4DSQ - chains A and B; structure by X-ray diffraction, 2.40 A resolution.

[Chain A (and B)]
Molecule: Peroxiredoxin type-2
Source organism: Saccharomyces cerevisiae
Notes: EC 1.11.1.15; chain B of this document is another copy of the same molecule, construct and numbering; everything in this record applies to it too
UniProtKB: P38013 (AHP1_YEAST); residue numbers follow UniProt; this construct covers 1-176
Amino-acid sequence (184 residues; numbered -7 to 176; the number before each row is that of its first residue; numbers below 1 keep their minus sign (Met-7 is residue -7)):
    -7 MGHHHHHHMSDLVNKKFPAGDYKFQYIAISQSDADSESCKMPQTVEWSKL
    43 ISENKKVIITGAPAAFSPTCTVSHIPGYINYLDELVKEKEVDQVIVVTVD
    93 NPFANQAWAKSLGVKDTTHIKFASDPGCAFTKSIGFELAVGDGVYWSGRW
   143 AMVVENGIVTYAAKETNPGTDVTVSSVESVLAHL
Not modelled in the structure: -7 to 2
Construct notes: expression tag (-7 to 0)
Swiss-Prot annotation at these positions:
  - active site: Cys62 (Cysteine sulfenic acid (-SOH) intermediate)
  - modified residue: Ser2 (N-acetylserine), Ser28 (Phosphoserine), Ser59 (Phosphoserine), Cys62 (Cysteine persulfide), Ser116 (Phosphoserine), Cys120 (Cysteine persulfide)
  - cross-link (Glycyl lysine isopeptide (Lys-Gly)): Lys32 (interchain with G-Cter in URM1), Lys48 (interchain with G-Cter in ubiquitin), Lys79 (interchain with G-Cter in URM1), Lys81 (interchain with G-Cter in ubiquitin), Lys107 (interchain with G-Cter in URM1), Lys113 (interchain with G-Cter in ubiquitin), Lys124 (interchain with G-Cter in URM1), Lys156 (interchain with G-Cter in SUMO)
  - mutagenesis: Cys31 (C31S: Abolishes catalytic activity, but does not impact URM1 conjugation), Lys32 (K32R: Prevents urmylation of AHP1), Cys62 (C62S: Abolishes catalytic activity, and completely abolishes URM1 conjugation), Cys120 (C120S: No effect on tert-butyl hydroperoxide consumption)
From the paper describing this entry:
  - catalytic residues: Cys31, Cys62
  - mutagenesis - C31S: abolished catalytic activity on t-BOOH
  - mutagenesis - K32A, K32E, C120S: unchanged catalytic activity on t-BOOH
  - self-association interface (contacts with another copy of this molecule); pairs are residue here / residue on that copy: Glu29-Thr61 (hydrogen bond), Cys31-Cys62 (disulfide), Ala57-Asn93 (hydrogen bond), Asp92-Asn93 (hydrogen bond), Met33, Ala57, Phe58, Pro60, Phe95, Ala96, Ala99, Pro118, Gly119, Val136
  - conformationally variable residues (loop rearrangement): Gln23 to Lys32, Ser59 to His66
  - mutagenesis - K32A, K32E (3-fold): decreased catalytic activity
  - post-translational modification sites: Lys32 (citing earlier work)
  - mutagenesis - K32R: unchanged catalytic activity

[How chain A and chain B interact]
Contacting residue pairs (33; chain A residue first):
  Lys15(A) with Asp134(B), salt bridge
  Glu29(A) with Thr61(B), hydrogen bond
  Ser30(A) with Pro60(B)
  Cys31(A) with Cys62(B), disulfide
  Met33(A) with Pro60(B), hydrophobic
  Ala56(A) with Asn93(B)
  Ala57(A) with Asn93(B), hydrogen bond (backbone-side chain); Ala96(B)
  Phe58(A) with Phe58(B), hydrophobic; Phe95(B); Ala96(B); Ala99(B), hydrophobic
  Pro60(A) with Ser30(B); Met33(B), hydrophobic; Phe95(B)
  Thr61(A) with Glu29(B), hydrogen bond
  Cys62(A) with Cys31(B), disulfide
  Asp92(A) with Asn93(B), hydrogen bond
  Asn93(A) with Ala56(B); Ala57(B), hydrogen bond (side chain-backbone); Asp92(B), hydrogen bond; Trp138(B)
  Phe95(A) with Ala57(B); Phe58(B); Pro60(B)
  Ala96(A) with Ala57(B)
  Ala99(A) with Phe58(B), hydrophobic
  Pro118(A) with Val136(B)
  Gly119(A) with Val136(B)
  Asp134(A) with Lys15(B), salt bridge
  Val136(A) with Pro118(B); Gly119(B)
  Trp138(A) with Asn93(B)
Interface residues without a listed pair, chain A (25 interface residues in all): Lys32, Ser59, Thr63, Pro94
Interface residues without a listed pair, chain B (25 interface residues in all): Lys32, Ser59, Thr63, Pro94
Disulfides between the chains: Cys31(A)-Cys62(B), Cys62(A)-Cys31(B)

[Overview]
Chain A and chain B each contribute 25 residues to their interface, with 2 disulfide bonds, 6 hydrogen bonds
and 2 salt bridges. Polar pairs include Lys15(A)-Asp134(B), Glu29(A)-Thr61(B) and Ala57(A)-Asn93(B). From the
paper: catalytic residues Cys31(A) and Cys62(A); K32A and K32E of chain A reduce catalytic activity; 5
substitutions were tested in all.
Both chains are Peroxiredoxin type-2 (Saccharomyces cerevisiae). Entry 4DSQ (Crystal structure of
peroxiredoxin Ahp1 from Saccharomyces cerevisiae in oxidized form) was determined by X-ray diffraction,
deposited together with 4DSR and 4DSS.
